PDB entry 9MLI | electron microscopy, 3.40 A resolution | chains B and E of the 5 polymer chains in the assembly

Chain B (and E):
Protein: A component of insecticidal toxin complex (Tc)
From: Xenorhabdus nematophila
Notes: chain E of this document is another copy of the same molecule, construct and numbering; everything in this record applies to it too
Sequence (2543 residues; numbered 1 to 2543; the number before each row is that of its first residue):
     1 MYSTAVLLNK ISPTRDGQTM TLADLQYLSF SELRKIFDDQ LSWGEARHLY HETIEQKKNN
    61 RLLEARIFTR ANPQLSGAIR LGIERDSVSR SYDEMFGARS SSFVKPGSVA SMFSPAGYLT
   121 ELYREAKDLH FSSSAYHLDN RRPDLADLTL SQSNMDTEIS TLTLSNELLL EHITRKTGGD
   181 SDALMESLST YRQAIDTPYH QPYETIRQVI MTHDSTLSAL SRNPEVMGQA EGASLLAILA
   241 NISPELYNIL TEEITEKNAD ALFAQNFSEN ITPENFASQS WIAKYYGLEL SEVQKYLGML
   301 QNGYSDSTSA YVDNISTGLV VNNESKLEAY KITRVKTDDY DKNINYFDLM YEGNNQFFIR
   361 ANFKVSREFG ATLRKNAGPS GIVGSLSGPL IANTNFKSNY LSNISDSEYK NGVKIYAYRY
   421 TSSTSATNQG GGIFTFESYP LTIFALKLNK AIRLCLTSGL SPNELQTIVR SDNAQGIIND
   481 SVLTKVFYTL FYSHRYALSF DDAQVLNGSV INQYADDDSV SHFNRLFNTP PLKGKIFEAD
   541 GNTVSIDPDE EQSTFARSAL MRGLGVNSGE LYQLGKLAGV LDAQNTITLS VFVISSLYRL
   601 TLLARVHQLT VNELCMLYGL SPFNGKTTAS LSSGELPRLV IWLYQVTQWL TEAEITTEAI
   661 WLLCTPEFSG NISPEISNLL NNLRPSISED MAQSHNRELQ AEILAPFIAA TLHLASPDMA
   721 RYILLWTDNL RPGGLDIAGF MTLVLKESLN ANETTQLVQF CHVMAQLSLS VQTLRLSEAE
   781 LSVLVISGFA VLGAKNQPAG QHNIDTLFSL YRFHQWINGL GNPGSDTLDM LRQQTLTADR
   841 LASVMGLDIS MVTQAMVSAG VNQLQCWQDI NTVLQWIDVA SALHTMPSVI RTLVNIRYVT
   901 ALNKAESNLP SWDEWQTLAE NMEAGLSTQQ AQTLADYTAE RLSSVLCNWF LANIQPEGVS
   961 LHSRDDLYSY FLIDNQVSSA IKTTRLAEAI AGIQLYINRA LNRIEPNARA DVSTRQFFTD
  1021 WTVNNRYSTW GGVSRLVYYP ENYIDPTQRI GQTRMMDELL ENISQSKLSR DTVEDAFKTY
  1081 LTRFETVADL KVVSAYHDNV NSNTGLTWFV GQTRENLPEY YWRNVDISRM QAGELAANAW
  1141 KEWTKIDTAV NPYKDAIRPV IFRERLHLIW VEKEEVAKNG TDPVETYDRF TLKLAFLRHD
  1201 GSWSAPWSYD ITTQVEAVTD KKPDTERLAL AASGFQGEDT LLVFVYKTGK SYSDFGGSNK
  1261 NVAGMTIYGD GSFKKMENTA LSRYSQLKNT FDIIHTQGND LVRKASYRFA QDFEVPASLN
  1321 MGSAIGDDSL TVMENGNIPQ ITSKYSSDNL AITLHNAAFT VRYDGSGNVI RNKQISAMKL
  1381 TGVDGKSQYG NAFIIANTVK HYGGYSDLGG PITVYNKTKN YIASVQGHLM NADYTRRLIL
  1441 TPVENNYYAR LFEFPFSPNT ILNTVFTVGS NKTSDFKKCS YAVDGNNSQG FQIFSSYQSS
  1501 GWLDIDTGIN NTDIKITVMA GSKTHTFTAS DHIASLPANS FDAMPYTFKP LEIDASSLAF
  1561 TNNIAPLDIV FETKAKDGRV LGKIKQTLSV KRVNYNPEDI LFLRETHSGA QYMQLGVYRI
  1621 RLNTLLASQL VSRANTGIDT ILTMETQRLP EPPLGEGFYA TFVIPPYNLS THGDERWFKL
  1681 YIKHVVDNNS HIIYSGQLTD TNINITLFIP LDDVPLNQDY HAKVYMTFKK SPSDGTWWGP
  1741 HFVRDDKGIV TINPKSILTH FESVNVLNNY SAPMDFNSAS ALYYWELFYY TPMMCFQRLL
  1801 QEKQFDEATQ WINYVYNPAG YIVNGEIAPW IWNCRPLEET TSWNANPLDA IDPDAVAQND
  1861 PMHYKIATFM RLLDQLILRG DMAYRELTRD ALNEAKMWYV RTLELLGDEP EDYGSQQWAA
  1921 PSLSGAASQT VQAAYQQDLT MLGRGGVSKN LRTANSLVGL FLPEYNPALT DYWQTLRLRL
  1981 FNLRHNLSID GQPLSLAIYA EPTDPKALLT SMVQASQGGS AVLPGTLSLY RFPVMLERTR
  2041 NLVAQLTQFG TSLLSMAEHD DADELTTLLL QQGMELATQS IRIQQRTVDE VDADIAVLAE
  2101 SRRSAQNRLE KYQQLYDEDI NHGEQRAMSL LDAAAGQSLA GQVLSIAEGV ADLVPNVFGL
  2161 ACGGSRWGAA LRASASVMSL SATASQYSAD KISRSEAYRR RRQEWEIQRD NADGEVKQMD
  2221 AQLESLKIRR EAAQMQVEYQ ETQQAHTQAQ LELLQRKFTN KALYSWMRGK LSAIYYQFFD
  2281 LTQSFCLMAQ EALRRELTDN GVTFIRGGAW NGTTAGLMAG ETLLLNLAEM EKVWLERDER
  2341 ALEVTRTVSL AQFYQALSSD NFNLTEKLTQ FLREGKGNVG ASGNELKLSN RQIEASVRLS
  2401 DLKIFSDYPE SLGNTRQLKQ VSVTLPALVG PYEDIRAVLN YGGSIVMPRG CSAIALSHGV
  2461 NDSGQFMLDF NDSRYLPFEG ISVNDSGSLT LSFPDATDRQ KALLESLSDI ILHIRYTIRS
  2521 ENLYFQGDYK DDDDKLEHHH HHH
Disordered / not traced: 2520-2543

Interface between chain B and chain E:
Contacting residue pairs (32; chain B residue first):
  Pro674(B) - Gln2014(E)
  Pro674(B) - Ala2015(E)
  Pro674(B) - Ser2016(E)
  Glu675(B) - Gln2014(E)
  Ser677(B) - Ser2016(E)
  Asn678(B) - Ala2015(E)
  Asn678(B) - Ser2016(E)
  Asn678(B) - Gln2017(E)  hydrogen bond (side chain-backbone)
  Asn678(B) - Thr2313(E)
  Asn682(B) - Asn2311(E)  hydrogen bond
  Asn682(B) - Thr2313(E)
  Pro685(B) - Arg2306(E)  hydrogen bond (backbone-side chain)
  Ile2120(B) - Ser1066(E)
  Gln2125(B) - Lys1067(E)
  Met2128(B) - Ser1066(E)
  Val2143(B) - Leu1117(E)  hydrophobic
  Ile2146(B) - Leu1117(E)  hydrophobic
  Val2150(B) - Asn1151(E)
  Leu2160(B) - Val1184(E)
  Cys2162(B) - Ala1177(E)  hydrophobic
  Cys2162(B) - Thr1186(E)
  Trp2167(B) - Glu1174(E)
  Ala2170(B) - Ala1149(E)  hydrophobic
  Ala2170(B) - Asn1151(E)
  Ser2174(B) - Ala1149(E)
  Lys2191(B) - Glu1061(E)
  Lys2191(B) - Gln1065(E)  hydrogen bond
  Ile2192(B) - Ser1064(E)
  Ser2195(B) - Gln1065(E)
  Ser2195(B) - Ser1066(E)  hydrogen bond (side chain-backbone)
  Arg2199(B) - Ser1066(E)
  Arg2199(B) - Glu1802(E)  salt bridge
Other interface residues (no listed pair), chain B (30 interface residues in all): Asn681, His713, Asp2132, Leu2139, Ala2147, Leu2153, Pro2155, Leu2171, Met2178
Other interface residues (no listed pair), chain E (27 interface residues in all): Glu1058, Asn1062, Pro1118, Asp1147, Glu1175, Arg1189, Gly2307

In short:
30 residues of chain B and 27 residues of chain E are in contact, with 5 hydrogen bonds and 1 salt bridge.
Among the polar pairs are Arg2199(B)-Glu1802(E), Asn678(B)-Gln2017(E) and Asn682(B)-Asn2311(E).
Both chains are A component of insecticidal toxin complex (Tc) (Xenorhabdus nematophila). Entry 9MLI
(Xenorhabdus nematophilus XptA2 RBD C Chimera) was determined by electron microscopy together with 9MLG and
9MLH from the same study.
